Entry 9JYZ (electron microscopy, 2.70 A resolution); this record covers chains R and S of the 66 polymer chains in the assembly.

# Chain R (and S)
Protein: Tail tubular protein gp12
Organism: Escherichia phage T7
Notes: chain S of this document is another copy of the same molecule, construct and numbering; everything in this record applies to it too
UniProtKB: P03747 (TUBE2_BPT7); residue numbers follow UniProt; this construct covers 1-794
Sequence (794 residues; numbered 1 to 794; the number before each row is that of its first residue):
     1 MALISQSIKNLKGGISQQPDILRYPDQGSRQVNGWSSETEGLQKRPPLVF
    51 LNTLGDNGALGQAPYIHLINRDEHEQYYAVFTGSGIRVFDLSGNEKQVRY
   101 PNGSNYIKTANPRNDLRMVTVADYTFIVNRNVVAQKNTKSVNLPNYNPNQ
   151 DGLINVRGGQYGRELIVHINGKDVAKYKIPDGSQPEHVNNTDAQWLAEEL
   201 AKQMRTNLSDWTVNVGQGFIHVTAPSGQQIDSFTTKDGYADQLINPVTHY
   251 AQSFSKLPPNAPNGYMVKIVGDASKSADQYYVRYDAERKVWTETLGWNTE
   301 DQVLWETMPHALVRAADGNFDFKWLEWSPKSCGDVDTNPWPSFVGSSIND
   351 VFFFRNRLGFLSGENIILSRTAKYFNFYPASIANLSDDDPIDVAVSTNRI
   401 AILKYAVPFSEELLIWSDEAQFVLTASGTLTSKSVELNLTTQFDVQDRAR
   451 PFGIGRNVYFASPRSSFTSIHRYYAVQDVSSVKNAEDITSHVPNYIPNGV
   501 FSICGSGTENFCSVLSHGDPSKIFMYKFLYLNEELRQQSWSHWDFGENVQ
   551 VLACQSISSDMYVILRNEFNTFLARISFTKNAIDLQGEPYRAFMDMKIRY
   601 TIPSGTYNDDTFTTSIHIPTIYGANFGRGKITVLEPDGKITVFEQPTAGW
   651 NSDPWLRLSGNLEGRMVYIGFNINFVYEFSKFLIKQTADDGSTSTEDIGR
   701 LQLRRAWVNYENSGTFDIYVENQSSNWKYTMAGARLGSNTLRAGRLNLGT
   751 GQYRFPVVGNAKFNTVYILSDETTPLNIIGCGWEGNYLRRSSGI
Not modelled in the structure: 1

# Interface between chain R and chain S
Residue-residue contacts - 143 pairs, chain R then chain S:
  Leu3(R) - Arg790(S)
  Leu3(R) - Ser791(S)
  Leu3(R) - Ser792(S)  hydrogen bond (backbone-backbone)
  Ile4(R) - Ser791(S)
  Ile4(R) - Ser792(S)
  Ile4(R) - Ile794(S)
  Ser5(R) - Ile698(S)
  Ser5(R) - Arg789(S)
  Ser5(R) - Ser791(S)
  Ser5(R) - Ser792(S)  hydrogen bond (backbone-backbone)
  Ser5(R) - Gly793(S)
  Ser5(R) - Ile794(S)  hydrogen bond (backbone-backbone)
  Gln6(R) - Ile698(S)
  Gln6(R) - Gly793(S)
  Gln6(R) - Ile794(S)
  Ser7(R) - Asp697(S)
  Lys9(R) - Ile21(S)
  Lys9(R) - Leu22(S)
  Lys9(R) - Thr695(S)  hydrogen bond (side chain-backbone)
  Lys9(R) - Asp697(S)  salt bridge
  Asn10(R) - Leu22(S)
  Glu38(R) - Gln18(S)
  Thr39(R) - Gln18(S)
  Thr39(R) - Pro19(S)
  Thr39(R) - Ser490(S)
  Thr39(R) - Pro493(S)
  Glu40(R) - Asn494(S)
  Asn70(R) - Ile400(S)
  Asn70(R) - Glu419(S)
  Arg71(R) - Ile400(S)
  Val119(R) - Asn398(S)
  Thr120(R) - Asn398(S)
  Thr120(R) - Arg399(S)
  Thr120(R) - Ile400(S)  hydrogen bond (backbone-backbone)
  Val121(R) - Thr397(S)
  Val121(R) - Asn398(S)
  Val121(R) - Arg399(S)
  Val121(R) - Ile400(S)
  Ala122(R) - Glu364(S)
  Ala122(R) - Ile402(S)  hydrophobic
  Asp123(R) - Glu364(S)
  Arg157(R) - Tyr239(S)
  Arg157(R) - Ala240(S)
  Pro185(R) - Asp181(S)
  Pro185(R) - Ser183(S)
  Val188(R) - Tyr161(S)
  Val188(R) - Gly162(S)
  Val188(R) - Asp181(S)
  Asn189(R) - Gly162(S)
  Asn189(R) - Lys178(S)
  Thr191(R) - Arg163(S)
  Asp192(R) - Gly162(S)
  Asp192(R) - Arg163(S)
  Asp192(R) - Glu164(S)  hydrogen bond (side chain-backbone)
  Asp192(R) - Asp237(S)
  Asp192(R) - Gly238(S)
  Ala193(R) - Gly238(S)  hydrogen bond (backbone-backbone)
  Gln194(R) - Lys236(S)
  Gln194(R) - Gly238(S)
  Gln217(R) - Thr235(S)  hydrogen bond (side chain-backbone)
  Gln217(R) - Asp241(S)  hydrogen bond
  Phe254(R) - Gln252(S)
  Phe254(R) - Asp272(S)
  Phe254(R) - Ala273(S)  hydrophobic
  Asn260(R) - Asp241(S)  hydrogen bond
  Lys275(R) - Ser274(S)
  Tyr280(R) - Ala273(S)  hydrogen bond (side chain-backbone)
  Glu287(R) - Asn149(S)
  Glu287(R) - Thr248(S)
  Arg288(R) - Thr248(S)
  Arg288(R) - Tyr250(S)
  Lys289(R) - Phe233(S)  hydrogen bond (side chain-backbone)
  Lys289(R) - Pro246(S)
  Lys289(R) - Thr248(S)
  Val290(R) - Ala251(S)
  Val290(R) - Gln252(S)
  Val290(R) - Val270(S)  hydrophobic
  Trp291(R) - Gln252(S)  hydrogen bond (backbone-side chain)
  Phe353(R) - Ser396(S)
  Phe353(R) - Thr397(S)
  Phe354(R) - Ser396(S)
  Arg355(R) - Ser396(S)  hydrogen bond (backbone-side chain)
  Arg355(R) - Glu436(S)  salt bridge
  Arg355(R) - Leu437(S)
  Arg355(R) - Asn438(S)  hydrogen bond
  Asn356(R) - Asp392(S)
  Asn356(R) - Val393(S)
  Asn356(R) - Ala394(S)  hydrogen bond (side chain-backbone)
  Asn356(R) - Ser396(S)  hydrogen bond (backbone-side chain)
  Ala383(R) - Ala273(S)
  Asn384(R) - Ala273(S)
  Asn384(R) - Ser274(S)
  Asn384(R) - Lys275(S)
  Asn384(R) - Ser276(S)  hydrogen bond (side chain-backbone)
  Leu385(R) - Ser276(S)  hydrogen bond (backbone-side chain)
  Asp387(R) - Lys433(S)
  Ala406(R) - Asn398(S)  hydrogen bond (backbone-side chain)
  Pro408(R) - Asn398(S)
  Pro408(R) - Leu439(S)
  Ser410(R) - Leu439(S)
  Ser410(R) - Val482(S)
  Glu411(R) - Val423(S)
  Glu411(R) - Asn438(S)
  Glu411(R) - Leu439(S)  hydrogen bond (backbone-backbone)
  Glu411(R) - Thr440(S)
  Glu411(R) - Ser481(S)
  Glu411(R) - Lys483(S)  salt bridge
  Gly428(R) - Ser427(S)
  Thr429(R) - Ser427(S)  hydrogen bond (backbone-side chain)
  Thr429(R) - Lys433(S)
  Gly453(R) - Gln442(S)
  Gly455(R) - Thr441(S)
  Gly455(R) - Gln442(S)  hydrogen bond (backbone-backbone)
  Gly455(R) - Phe443(S)
  Arg456(R) - Val482(S)
  Arg456(R) - Lys483(S)
  Arg456(R) - Asn484(S)
  Val476(R) - Val479(S)
  Gln477(R) - Asp478(S)
  Gln477(R) - Val479(S)  hydrogen bond (backbone-backbone)
  Asp478(R) - Asp478(S)
  Thr508(R) - Asp444(S)
  Thr508(R) - Pro463(S)
  Thr508(R) - Arg464(S)
  Glu509(R) - Arg464(S)
  Asn532(R) - Glu486(S)  hydrogen bond (backbone-side chain)
  Glu533(R) - Tyr474(S)  hydrogen bond
  Glu533(R) - Val476(S)
  Glu533(R) - Asn484(S)  hydrogen bond
  Ser558(R) - Pro463(S)  hydrogen bond (side chain-backbone)
  Ser559(R) - Arg464(S)
  Ser559(R) - Ser465(S)  hydrogen bond (backbone-side chain)
  Asp560(R) - Ser465(S)  hydrogen bond
  Phe578(R) - Ser465(S)  hydrogen bond (backbone-side chain)
  Thr579(R) - Ser465(S)
  Thr579(R) - Ser466(S)
  Lys580(R) - Ser466(S)  hydrogen bond (backbone-side chain)
  Lys580(R) - Phe467(S)
  Lys580(R) - Asn494(S)
  Asn581(R) - Phe467(S)
  Ile684(R) - Ile794(S)  hydrophobic
  Asp689(R) - Asp689(S)
  Ile779(R) - Pro19(S)  hydrophobic
Also at the interface, not in a pair above, chain R (86 interface residues in all): Val215, Gly216, Thr292, Tyr374, Phe409, Glu412, Phe452, Ile454, Ala475, Ser480, Gly507, Leu531, Ser577, Trp707, Asn709, Glu711, Tyr787
Also at the interface, not in a pair above, chain S (88 interface residues in all): Gln17, Gly271, Ala277, Ser434, Ser480, His491, Ser694

# In short
Chain R and chain S form an interface of 86 and 88 residues respectively, with 32 hydrogen bonds and 3 salt
bridges. Polar contacts include Lys9(R)-Asp697(S), Arg355(R)-Glu436(S) and Glu411(R)-Lys483(S).
Both chains are Tail tubular protein gp12 (Escherichia phage T7). Entry 9JYZ (portal-tail complex of mature
T7) was determined by electron microscopy, deposited together with 9JYY and 9JZ0.
